3U8O - chains L and H of the 3 polymer chains in the assembly; structure by X-ray diffraction, 1.28 A resolution.

[Chain L]
Molecule: Thrombin light chain
Source organism: Homo sapiens
Notes: EC 3.4.21.5
UniProtKB: P00734 (THRB_HUMAN); residues 291-320 here correspond to UniProt positions 334-363 (UniProt number = residue number + 43)
Amino-acid sequence (30 residues; each row starts with the number of its first residue):
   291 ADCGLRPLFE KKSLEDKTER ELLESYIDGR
Swiss-Prot annotation at these positions:
  - site: Arg-320 (Cleavage)

[Chain H]
Molecule: Thrombin heavy chain
Source organism: Homo sapiens
Notes: EC 3.4.21.5
UniProtKB: P00734 (THRB_HUMAN); residues 321-579 here correspond to UniProt positions 364-622 (UniProt number = residue number + 43)
Amino-acid sequence (259 residues; numbered 321 to 579; the number before each row is that of its first residue):
   321 IVEGSDAEIG MSPWQVMLFR KSPQELLCGA SLISDRWVLT AAHCLLYPPW DKNFTENDLL
   381 VRIGKHSRTR YERNIEKISM LEKIYIHPRY NWRENLDRDI ALMKLKKPVA FSDYIHPVCL
   441 PDRETAASLL QAGYKGRVTG WGNLKETWTA NVGKGQPSVL QVVNLPIVER PVCKDSTRIR
   501 ITDNMFCAGY KPDEGKRGDA CEGDSGGPFV MKSPFNNRWY QMGIVSWGEG CDRDGKYGFY
   561 THVFRLKKWI QKVIDQFGE
Disordered / not traced: 467-474
Disulfide bonds: Cys-348/Cys-364, Cys-493/Cys-507, Cys-521/Cys-551
Covalent attachments: N-acetylglucosamine (NAG) linked to Asn-373
Metal / ion sites: Na+: Arg-553, Lys-556
Swiss-Prot annotation at these positions:
  - region: Ala-508 to Val-530 (High affinity receptor-binding region which is also known as the TP508 peptide)
  - active site (Charge relay system): His-363, Asp-419, Ser-525
  - glycosylation: Asn-373 (N-linked (GlcNAc...) (complex) asparagine)

[Interface between chain L and chain H]
Disulfides between the chains: Cys-293(L)/Cys-439(H)
Residue-residue contacts - 65 pairs, chain L then chain H:
  Ala-291(L) / Arg-538(H)  hydrogen bond (backbone-side chain)
  Asp-292(L) / His-436(H)  salt bridge
  Asp-292(L) / Arg-538(H)
  Cys-293(L) / Pro-437(H)
  Cys-293(L) / Val-438(H)
  Cys-293(L) / Cys-439(H)  disulfide
  Cys-293(L) / Arg-538(H)  hydrogen bond (backbone-side chain)
  Gly-294(L) / Trp-334(H)
  Gly-294(L) / Pro-437(H)  hydrogen bond (backbone-backbone)
  Gly-294(L) / Cys-439(H)
  Gly-294(L) / Arg-538(H)
  Gly-294(L) / Trp-539(H)  hydrogen bond (backbone-backbone)
  Leu-295(L) / His-436(H)  hydrogen bond (backbone-side chain)
  Leu-295(L) / Asn-537(H)
  Leu-295(L) / Arg-538(H)
  Arg-296(L) / Gly-330(H)
  Arg-296(L) / Met-331(H)  hydrogen bond (side chain-backbone)
  Arg-296(L) / Pro-333(H)
  Arg-296(L) / Trp-334(H)
  Arg-296(L) / Arg-457(H)
  Arg-296(L) / Trp-539(H)
  Pro-297(L) / Ser-432(H)
  Pro-297(L) / Asp-433(H)
  Pro-297(L) / His-436(H)
  Leu-298(L) / Ile-329(H)
  Leu-298(L) / Asp-433(H)
  Phe-299(L) / Glu-328(H)
  Phe-299(L) / Ile-329(H)
  Phe-299(L) / Gly-330(H)
  Phe-299(L) / Met-331(H)  hydrophobic
  Glu-300(L) / Lys-532(H)  salt bridge
  Glu-300(L) / Asn-537(H)
  Glu-300(L) / Trp-539(H)  hydrogen bond
  Lys-301(L) / His-436(H)
  Asp-306(L) / Glu-328(H)
  Asp-306(L) / Met-331(H)
  Asp-306(L) / Arg-457(H)  salt bridge
  Asp-306(L) / Trp-539(H)
  Lys-307(L) / Ser-325(H)  hydrogen bond
  Lys-307(L) / Asp-326(H)  hydrogen bond (side chain-backbone)
  Lys-307(L) / Glu-328(H)  salt bridge
  Lys-307(L) / Met-331(H)
  Lys-307(L) / Val-482(H)
  Thr-308(L) / Arg-457(H)  hydrogen bond
  Thr-308(L) / Asn-484(H)  hydrogen bond
  Glu-309(L) / Arg-457(H)
  Glu-309(L) / Lys-532(H)  salt bridge
  Glu-311(L) / Asn-484(H)  hydrogen bond
  Leu-312(L) / Lys-455(H)
  Leu-312(L) / Gly-456(H)
  Leu-312(L) / Asn-484(H)
  Leu-312(L) / Trp-539(H)  hydrophobic
  Ser-315(L) / Gly-453(H)
  Ser-315(L) / Tyr-454(H)
  Ser-315(L) / Lys-455(H)  hydrogen bond (side chain-backbone)
  Tyr-316(L) / Leu-449(H)  hydrophobic
  Tyr-316(L) / Tyr-454(H)  hydrophobic
  Tyr-316(L) / Met-531(H)
  Tyr-316(L) / Lys-532(H)  hydrogen bond (side chain-backbone)
  Tyr-316(L) / Pro-534(H)
  Gly-319(L) / Ala-452(H)
  Gly-319(L) / Gly-453(H)
  Arg-320(L) / Gln-451(H)  hydrogen bond
  Arg-320(L) / Ala-452(H)  hydrogen bond (side chain-backbone)
  Arg-320(L) / Tyr-454(H)
Interface residues without a listed pair, chain L (22 interface residues in all): Leu-313
Interface residues without a listed pair, chain H (33 interface residues in all): Ala-327, Tyr-434, Ser-533

[Overview]
22 residues of chain L face 33 of chain H across their interface, with 1 disulfide bond, 16 hydrogen bonds and
5 salt bridges. Polar pairs include Asp-292(L)/His-436(H), Glu-300(L)/Lys-532(H) and Asp-306(L)/Arg-457(H).
Covalently linked N-acetylglucosamine: at Asn-373(H). From UniProt: 3 active-site residues on chain H.
Chain L is Thrombin light chain and chain H is Thrombin heavy chain, both from Homo sapiens; the structure,
Human thrombin complexed with D-Phe-Pro-D-Arg-D-Thr, was determined by X-ray diffraction together with 3U8R,
3U69 and 3U8T from the same study.
